Entry 3AZE (X-ray diffraction, 3.00 A resolution); this record covers chains C and D of the 10 polymer chains in the assembly.

Chain C:
Name: Histone H2A type 1-B/E
From: Homo sapiens
Reference sequence: P04908 (H2A1B_HUMAN); residues 0-129 here correspond to UniProt positions 1-130 (UniProt number = residue number + 1)
Chain sequence (133 residues; each row starts with the number of its first residue; numbers below 1 keep their minus sign (Gly-3 is residue -3)):
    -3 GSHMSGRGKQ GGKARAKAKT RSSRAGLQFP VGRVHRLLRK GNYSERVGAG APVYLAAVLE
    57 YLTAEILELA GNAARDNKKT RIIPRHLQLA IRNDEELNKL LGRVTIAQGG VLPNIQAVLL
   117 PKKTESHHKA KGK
Not modelled in the structure: -3 to 10, 119-129
Construct notes: expression tag (-3 to -1)
Curated features (UniProtKB/Swiss-Prot):
  - modified residue: Ser1 (N-acetylserine), Arg3 (Citrulline), Lys5 (N6-(2-hydroxyisobutyryl)lysine), Lys9 (N6-(2-hydroxyisobutyryl)lysine), Lys13 (N6-(beta-hydroxybutyryl)lysine), Lys36 (N6-(2-hydroxyisobutyryl)lysine), Lys74 (N6-(2-hydroxyisobutyryl)lysine), Lys75 (N6-(2-hydroxyisobutyryl)lysine), Lys95 (N6-(2-hydroxyisobutyryl)lysine), Gln104 (N5-methylglutamine), Lys118 (N6-(2-hydroxyisobutyryl)lysine), Lys119 (N6-crotonyllysine), Thr120 (Phosphothreonine), Lys125 (N6-crotonyllysine)
  - cross-link (Glycyl lysine isopeptide (Lys-Gly)): Lys13 (interchain with G-Cter in ubiquitin), Lys15 (interchain with G-Cter in ubiquitin), Lys119 (interchain with G-Cter in ubiquitin)

Chain D:
Name: Histone H2B type 1-J
From: Homo sapiens
Reference sequence: P06899 (H2B1J_HUMAN); residues 0-125 here correspond to UniProt positions 1-126 (UniProt number = residue number + 1)
Chain sequence (129 residues; numbered -3 to 125; the number before each row is that of its first residue; numbers below 1 keep their minus sign (Gly-3 is residue -3)):
    -3 GSHMPEPAKS APAPKKGSKK AVTKAQKKDG KKRKRSRKES YSIYVYKVLK QVHPDTGISS
    57 KAMGIMNSFV NDIFERIAGE ASRLAHYNKR STITSREIQT AVRLLLPGEL AKHAVSEGTK
   117 AVTKYTSAK
Not modelled in the structure: -3 to 30, 125
Construct notes: expression tag (-3 to -1)
Curated features (UniProtKB/Swiss-Prot):
  - modified residue: Pro1 (N-acetylproline), Glu2 (ADP-ribosyl glutamic acid), Lys5 (N6-(2-hydroxyisobutyryl)lysine), Ser6 (ADP-ribosylserine), Lys11 (N6-(beta-hydroxybutyryl)lysine), Lys12 (N6-(2-hydroxyisobutyryl)lysine), Ser14 (Phosphoserine), Lys15 (N6-acetyllysine), Lys16 (N6-(beta-hydroxybutyryl)lysine), Lys20 (N6-(2-hydroxyisobutyryl)lysine), Lys23 (N6-(2-hydroxyisobutyryl)lysine), Lys24 (N6-(2-hydroxyisobutyryl)lysine), Lys34 (N6-(2-hydroxyisobutyryl)lysine), Glu35 (PolyADP-ribosyl glutamic acid), Ser36 (Phosphoserine), Lys43 (N6-(2-hydroxyisobutyryl)lysine), Lys46 (N6-(2-hydroxyisobutyryl)lysine), Lys57 (N6,N6-dimethyllysine), Arg79 (Dimethylated arginine), Lys85 (N6,N6,N6-trimethyllysine) and 6 more in UniProt
  - glycosylation: Ser112 (O-linked (GlcNAc) serine)
  - cross-link (Glycyl lysine isopeptide (Lys-Gly)): Lys5 (interchain with G-Cter in SUMO2), Lys20 (interchain with G-Cter in SUMO2), Lys34 (interchain with G-Cter in ubiquitin), Lys120 (interchain with G-Cter in ubiquitin)

Chain C / chain D interface:
Pairs across the interface - 109 pairs, chain C then chain D:
  Arg17(C) - Tyr121(D)
  Arg20(C) - Lys120(D)
  Ala21(C) - Ala117(D)
  Ala21(C) - Lys120(D)
  Leu23(C) - Ala117(D)  hydrophobic
  Gln24(C) - Tyr40(D)
  Gln24(C) - Lys43(D)
  Gln24(C) - Gln47(D)
  Phe25(C) - Val66(D)  hydrophobic
  Pro26(C) - Tyr40(D)
  Arg29(C) - Glu35(D)  salt bridge
  Arg29(C) - Ser36(D)  hydrogen bond (side chain-backbone)
  Arg29(C) - Tyr40(D)
  Val30(C) - Phe70(D)  hydrophobic
  Arg32(C) - Glu35(D)  salt bridge
  Leu33(C) - Tyr37(D)
  Leu33(C) - Phe70(D)  hydrophobic
  Leu34(C) - Phe70(D)  hydrophobic
  Leu34(C) - Ala74(D)  hydrophobic
  Tyr39(C) - Phe70(D)
  Tyr39(C) - Glu71(D)  hydrogen bond
  Tyr39(C) - Ala74(D)  hydrophobic
  Tyr39(C) - Gly75(D)
  Tyr39(C) - Ser78(D)  hydrogen bond (backbone-side chain)
  Tyr39(C) - Ile89(D)  hydrophobic
  Ser40(C) - Ile89(D)
  Glu41(C) - Ser87(D)  hydrogen bond (backbone-backbone)
  Arg42(C) - Ser87(D)  hydrogen bond (backbone-backbone)
  Arg42(C) - Thr88(D)  hydrogen bond (backbone-side chain)
  Arg42(C) - Ile89(D)  hydrogen bond (backbone-backbone)
  Val43(C) - Thr88(D)
  Val43(C) - Ile89(D)
  Gly44(C) - Thr88(D)
  Gly44(C) - Ile89(D)  hydrogen bond (backbone-backbone)
  Ala45(C) - Tyr121(D)
  Gly46(C) - Ser91(D)
  Gly46(C) - Val118(D)
  Ala47(C) - Ile89(D)
  Ala47(C) - Thr90(D)
  Ala47(C) - Ser91(D)
  Val49(C) - Ala117(D)
  Val49(C) - Val118(D)  hydrophobic
  Tyr50(C) - Ser91(D)
  Tyr50(C) - Ile94(D)  hydrophobic
  Tyr50(C) - Gln95(D)  hydrogen bond
  Tyr50(C) - Val111(D)  hydrogen bond (side chain-backbone)
  Tyr50(C) - Gly114(D)
  Tyr50(C) - Thr115(D)
  Tyr50(C) - Val118(D)
  Leu51(C) - Phe70(D)  hydrophobic
  Leu51(C) - Ile73(D)  hydrophobic
  Leu51(C) - Ile94(D)  hydrophobic
  Ala53(C) - Glu113(D)
  Ala53(C) - Gly114(D)
  Ala53(C) - Ala117(D)  hydrophobic
  Val54(C) - Ile73(D)  hydrophobic
  Val54(C) - Val98(D)  hydrophobic
  Val54(C) - Ala110(D)
  Leu55(C) - Val66(D)
  Leu55(C) - Ile69(D)  hydrophobic
  Leu55(C) - Phe70(D)
  Glu56(C) - Val44(D)
  Tyr57(C) - His109(D)  hydrogen bond
  Tyr57(C) - Glu113(D)
  Leu58(C) - Phe65(D)  hydrophobic
  Leu58(C) - Ile69(D)  hydrophobic
  Leu58(C) - Leu102(D)  hydrophobic
  Leu58(C) - Leu106(D)  hydrophobic
  Thr59(C) - Met62(D)
  Thr59(C) - Val66(D)
  Ala60(C) - Val44(D)  hydrophobic
  Ile62(C) - Phe65(D)  hydrophobic
  Leu63(C) - Val41(D)
  Leu63(C) - Val44(D)  hydrophobic
  Leu63(C) - Leu45(D)  hydrophobic
  Leu63(C) - Val48(D)  hydrophobic
  Leu63(C) - His49(D)
  Glu64(C) - Val48(D)
  Glu64(C) - His49(D)  hydrogen bond (backbone-side chain)
  Gly67(C) - His49(D)
  Asn68(C) - His49(D)  hydrogen bond
  Thr76(C) - Thr52(D)
  Thr76(C) - Gly53(D)  hydrogen bond (backbone-backbone)
  Arg77(C) - Gly53(D)
  Arg77(C) - Ser55(D)
  Ile78(C) - Gly53(D)  hydrogen bond (backbone-backbone)
  Ile78(C) - Ile54(D)
  Ile78(C) - Ser55(D)  hydrogen bond (backbone-backbone)
  Ile78(C) - Ala58(D)
  Ile79(C) - Ser55(D)
  Ile79(C) - Ala58(D)  hydrophobic
  Pro80(C) - Lys57(D)
  Pro80(C) - Ala58(D)
  Pro80(C) - Ile61(D)  hydrophobic
  Leu83(C) - Ala58(D)
  Leu83(C) - Ile61(D)  hydrophobic
  Leu83(C) - Met62(D)  hydrophobic
  Glu92(C) - Pro103(D)
  Glu92(C) - Gly104(D)
  Glu92(C) - Glu105(D)  hydrogen bond (side chain-backbone)
  Glu92(C) - Leu106(D)  hydrogen bond (side chain-backbone)
  Leu93(C) - Leu106(D)  hydrophobic
  Leu96(C) - Arg72(D)  hydrogen bond (backbone-side chain)
  Leu96(C) - Leu102(D)  hydrophobic
  Leu96(C) - Pro103(D)
  Leu97(C) - Phe65(D)  hydrophobic
  Leu97(C) - Asp68(D)
  Ile102(C) - Ile61(D)  hydrophobic
  Ala103(C) - Ile61(D)
Other interface residues (no listed pair), chain C (52 interface residues in all): Glu61, Val100, Gln104
Other interface residues (no listed pair), chain D (57 interface residues in all): Arg33, Asp51, His82, Leu101

Overview:
The interface between chain C and chain D involves 52 residues on one side and 57 on the other; the contacts
include 19 hydrogen bonds and 2 salt bridges. Among the polar pairs are Arg29(C)-Glu35(D), Arg32(C)-Glu35(D)
and Arg29(C)-Ser36(D).
Chain C is Histone H2A type 1-B/E and chain D is Histone H2B type 1-J, both from Homo sapiens; the structure,
Crystal Structure of Human Nucleosome Core Particle Containing H3K64Q mutation, was determined by X-ray
diffraction, deposited together with 3AYW, 3AZF, 3AZG, 3AZH, 3AZJ, 3AZK and 3 further entries.
